Entry 7XZQ (X-ray diffraction, 2.09 A resolution); this record covers chains A and B.

Chain A:
Protein: TRAF2 and NCK-interacting protein kinase
Organism: Homo sapiens
Notes: EC 2.7.11.1
Reference sequence: Q9UKE5 (TNIK_HUMAN); numbering as in UniProt (aligned over 11-314)
Chain sequence (306 residues; row label = number of the first residue in the row):
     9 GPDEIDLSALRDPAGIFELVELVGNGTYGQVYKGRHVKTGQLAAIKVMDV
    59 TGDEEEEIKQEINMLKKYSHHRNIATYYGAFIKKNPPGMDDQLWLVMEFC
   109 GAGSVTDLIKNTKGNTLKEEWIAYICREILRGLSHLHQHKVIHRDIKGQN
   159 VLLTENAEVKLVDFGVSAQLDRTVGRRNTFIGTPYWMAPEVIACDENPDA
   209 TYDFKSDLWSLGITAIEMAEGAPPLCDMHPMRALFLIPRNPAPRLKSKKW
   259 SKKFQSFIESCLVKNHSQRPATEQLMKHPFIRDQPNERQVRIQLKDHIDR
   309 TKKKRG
Not modelled in the structure: 9-10, 311-314
Differences from the reference sequence: expression tag (9-10)
Modified residues: T181 (phosphothreonine; TPO); T187 (phosphothreonine; TPO)
Residues lining bound ligands:
  - 1,4-butanediol (BU1), molecule 1: T35, K155, Q157, T191
  - 1,4-butanediol (BU1), molecule 2: A52, A83, M105, E106, F107, C108, L160, V170
  - 1,4-butanediol (BU1), molecule 3: D235, M236, H237, R240
Curated features (UniProtKB/Swiss-Prot):
  - active site: D153 (Proton acceptor)
  - binding site (ATP): V31 to V39, K54
  - modified residue: T187 (Phosphothreonine)
  - mutagenesis: K54 (K54A: Kinase dead. Loss of autophosphorylation and loss of function in cytoskeleton regulation), R152 to D153 (Loss of autophosphorylation), D171 to F172 (Loss of autophosphorylation)

Chain B:
Protein: thiopeptide TP1
Chain sequence (18 residues; row label = number of the first residue in the row):
     1 SWGFIYKTLKSSGSXSXX
Modified residues: S1, S11, S12, S14, S16 (2-amino-acrylic acid; DHA); BB9 ((2Z)-2-amino-3-sulfanylprop-2-enoic acid) at position 15, BB9 ((2Z)-2-amino-3-sulfanylprop-2-enoic acid) at position 17, MOH (methanol) at position 18
Covalently attached groups: covalent link S1-BB9_15; covalent link S1-S16
Residues lining bound ligands:
  - 1,4-butanediol (BU1), molecule 1: S1, W2, G3, F4
  - 1,4-butanediol (BU1), molecule 2: W2, G3, K10, S11, G13

Chain A / chain B interface:
Residue-residue contacts - 38 pairs, chain A then chain B:
  D153(A) - K10(B)
  Q157(A) - W2(B)
  D171(A) - K10(B)  salt bridge
  V174(A) - K10(B)
  F188(A) - Y6(B)  hydrophobic
  F188(A) - T8(B)  hydrogen bond (backbone-side chain)
  F188(A) - L9(B)  hydrophobic
  I189(A) - T8(B)
  I189(A) - L9(B)  hydrophobic
  G190(A) - L9(B)
  G190(A) - K10(B)  hydrogen bond (backbone-backbone)
  T191(A) - K10(B)
  T191(A) - S11(B)
  T191(A) - S12(B)
  P192(A) - K10(B)
  P192(A) - S12(B)
  Y193(A) - S12(B)
  Y193(A) - S14(B)
  Y193(A) - BB9_15(B)
  Y193(A) - S16(B)
  W194(A) - G13(B)
  W194(A) - S14(B)
  M195(A) - L9(B)  hydrophobic
  D203(A) - Y6(B)  hydrogen bond
  D203(A) - K7(B)  salt bridge
  C234(A) - BB9_15(B)
  D235(A) - BB9_17(B)
  M236(A) - BB9_17(B)
  H237(A) - F4(B)
  H237(A) - S16(B)
  H237(A) - BB9_17(B)
  P238(A) - S1(B)
  P238(A) - F4(B)  hydrophobic
  P238(A) - S12(B)
  P238(A) - BB9_15(B)
  P238(A) - S16(B)
  M239(A) - F4(B)  hydrophobic
  M239(A) - Y6(B)  hydrophobic
Interface residues without a listed pair, chain A (21 interface residues in all): P231, L242

Summary:
21 residues of chain A face 15 of chain B across their interface; the contacts include 3 hydrogen bonds and 2
salt bridges. Polar contacts include D171(A)-K10(B), D203(A)-K7(B) and F188(A)-T8(B). One 1,4-butanediol
molecule is bound between chain A and chain B.
Here chain A is TRAF2 and NCK-interacting protein kinase (Homo sapiens) and chain B is thiopeptide TP1. Entry
7XZQ (Crystal structure of TNIK-thiopeptide TP1 complex) was determined by X-ray diffraction together with
7XZR from the same study.
